Entry 7L8P (X-ray diffraction, 2.35 A resolution); this record covers chains H and L of the 4 polymer chains in the assembly.

== Chain H ==
Protein: Monoclonal antibody 10E5 heavy chain
Source organism: Mus musculus
Notes: antibody fragment or engineered binder
Chain sequence (221 residues; row label = number of the first residue in the row):
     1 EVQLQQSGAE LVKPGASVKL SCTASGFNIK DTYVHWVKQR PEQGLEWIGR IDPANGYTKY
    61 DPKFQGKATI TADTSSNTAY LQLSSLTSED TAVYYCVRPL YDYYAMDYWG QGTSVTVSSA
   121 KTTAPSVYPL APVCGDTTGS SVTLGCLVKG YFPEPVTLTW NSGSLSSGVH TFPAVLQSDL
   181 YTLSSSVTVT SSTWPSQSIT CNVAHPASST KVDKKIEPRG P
Disordered / not traced: 135-137, 220-221
Disulfide bonds: Cys22-Cys96, Cys146-Cys201

== Chain L ==
Protein: Monoclonal antibody 10E5 light chain
Source organism: Mus musculus
Notes: antibody fragment or engineered binder
Chain sequence (214 residues; each row starts with the number of its first residue):
     1 DILMTQSPSS MSVSLGDTVS ITCHASQGIS SNIGWLQQKP GKSFMGLIYY GTNLVDGVPS
    61 RFSGSGSGAD YSLTISSLDS EDFADYYCVQ YAQLPYTFGG GTKLEIKRAD AAPTVSIFPP
   121 SSEQLTSGGA SVVCFLNNFY PKDINVKWKI DGSERQNGVL NSWTDQDSKD STYSMSSTLT
   181 LTKDEYERHN SYTCEATHKT STSPIVKSFN RNEC
Disulfide bonds: Cys23-Cys88, Cys134-Cys194

== Interface between chain H and chain L ==
Inter-chain disulfides: Cys134(H)-Cys214(L)
Pairs across the interface (71):
  His35(H) - Tyr96(L)
  Val37(H) - Phe98(L)  hydrophobic
  Gln39(H) - Gln38(L)  hydrogen bond
  Gln39(H) - Phe44(L)
  Gln39(H) - Tyr87(L)
  Leu45(H) - Phe44(L)  hydrophobic
  Leu45(H) - Tyr87(L)  hydrophobic
  Leu45(H) - Phe98(L)  hydrophobic
  Trp47(H) - Pro95(L)  hydrophobic
  Trp47(H) - Tyr96(L)
  Trp47(H) - Phe98(L)
  Arg50(H) - Leu94(L)
  Lys59(H) - Leu94(L)
  Asp61(H) - Pro95(L)
  Tyr95(H) - Gln38(L)  hydrogen bond
  Tyr95(H) - Ser43(L)
  Tyr95(H) - Phe44(L)
  Leu100(H) - Val55(L)  hydrophobic
  Leu100(H) - Asp56(L)
  Tyr101(H) - Tyr49(L)
  Tyr101(H) - Asp56(L)  hydrogen bond
  Asp102(H) - Tyr91(L)  hydrogen bond
  Tyr104(H) - Tyr91(L)
  Tyr104(H) - Tyr96(L)  hydrogen bond (backbone-side chain)
  Met106(H) - Leu36(L)
  Met106(H) - Tyr96(L)  hydrophobic
  Asp107(H) - Gly46(L)  hydrogen bond (backbone-backbone)
  Asp107(H) - Tyr49(L)
  Asp107(H) - Val55(L)
  Trp109(H) - Leu36(L)
  Trp109(H) - Phe44(L)  hydrophobic
  Gly110(H) - Ser43(L)  hydrogen bond (backbone-side chain)
  Gln111(H) - Ser43(L)
  Tyr128(H) - Ser121(L)
  Tyr128(H) - Glu123(L)
  Tyr128(H) - Gln124(L)
  Tyr128(H) - Ser127(L)
  Pro129(H) - Ser121(L)
  Pro129(H) - Glu123(L)
  Leu130(H) - Phe118(L)
  Ala131(H) - Phe118(L)
  Val133(H) - Pro119(L)
  Val133(H) - Cys214(L)  hydrophobic
  Cys134(H) - Cys214(L)  disulfide
  Thr143(H) - Phe118(L)
  Lys149(H) - Ser131(L)
  Lys149(H) - Thr180(L)
  Ser167(H) - Lys169(L)  hydrogen bond
  His170(H) - Asn137(L)
  His170(H) - Asn138(L)  hydrogen bond
  His170(H) - Ser174(L)
  Phe172(H) - Phe135(L)  hydrophobic
  Phe172(H) - Asn137(L)
  Phe172(H) - Ser162(L)
  Phe172(H) - Thr164(L)
  Phe172(H) - Ser174(L)
  Phe172(H) - Met175(L)
  Phe172(H) - Ser176(L)
  Pro173(H) - Ser162(L)  hydrogen bond (backbone-side chain)
  Pro173(H) - Trp163(L)
  Val175(H) - Leu160(L)  hydrophobic
  Val175(H) - Asn161(L)
  Val175(H) - Ser162(L)
  Gln177(H) - Leu160(L)
  Ser184(H) - Phe135(L)
  Ser184(H) - Ser176(L)  hydrogen bond
  Ser185(H) - Phe135(L)
  Ser186(H) - Phe135(L)
  Ser186(H) - Asn137(L)  hydrogen bond
  Arg219(H) - Pro119(L)  hydrogen bond (side chain-backbone)
  Arg219(H) - Pro120(L)
Also at the interface, not in a pair above, chain H (47 interface residues in all): Glu46, Ala105, Gly112, Pro132, Leu144, Gly145, Leu147, Thr171, Leu176, Thr182, Lys214
Also at the interface, not in a pair above, chain L (45 interface residues in all): Asp1, Lys42, Met45, Ile48, Tyr50, Ser116, Ile117, Val133, Phe209

== In short ==
47 residues of chain H face 45 of chain L across their interface; the contacts include 1 disulfide bond and 13
hydrogen bonds. Polar pairs include Gln39(H)-Gln38(L), Tyr95(H)-Gln38(L) and Tyr101(H)-Asp56(L).
Here chain H is Monoclonal antibody 10E5 heavy chain and chain L is Monoclonal antibody 10E5 light chain, both
from Mus musculus. Entry 7L8P (Integrin alphaIIbbeta3 in complex with sibrafiban) was determined by X-ray
diffraction, deposited together with 7TCT, 7TD8, 7THO, 7TMZ, 7TPD, 7U60 and 15 further entries.
